Entry 8TVW (electron microscopy, 3.60 A resolution); this record covers chains B and T of the 15 polymer chains in the assembly.

[Chain B]
Name: DNA-directed RNA polymerase subunit beta
From: Saccharomyces cerevisiae
Notes: EC 2.7.7.6
UniProtKB: A0A6A5Q4H2 (A0A6A5Q4H2_YEASX); numbering as in UniProt (aligned over 1-1224)
Amino-acid sequence (1224 residues; numbered 1 to 1224; the number before each row is that of its first residue):
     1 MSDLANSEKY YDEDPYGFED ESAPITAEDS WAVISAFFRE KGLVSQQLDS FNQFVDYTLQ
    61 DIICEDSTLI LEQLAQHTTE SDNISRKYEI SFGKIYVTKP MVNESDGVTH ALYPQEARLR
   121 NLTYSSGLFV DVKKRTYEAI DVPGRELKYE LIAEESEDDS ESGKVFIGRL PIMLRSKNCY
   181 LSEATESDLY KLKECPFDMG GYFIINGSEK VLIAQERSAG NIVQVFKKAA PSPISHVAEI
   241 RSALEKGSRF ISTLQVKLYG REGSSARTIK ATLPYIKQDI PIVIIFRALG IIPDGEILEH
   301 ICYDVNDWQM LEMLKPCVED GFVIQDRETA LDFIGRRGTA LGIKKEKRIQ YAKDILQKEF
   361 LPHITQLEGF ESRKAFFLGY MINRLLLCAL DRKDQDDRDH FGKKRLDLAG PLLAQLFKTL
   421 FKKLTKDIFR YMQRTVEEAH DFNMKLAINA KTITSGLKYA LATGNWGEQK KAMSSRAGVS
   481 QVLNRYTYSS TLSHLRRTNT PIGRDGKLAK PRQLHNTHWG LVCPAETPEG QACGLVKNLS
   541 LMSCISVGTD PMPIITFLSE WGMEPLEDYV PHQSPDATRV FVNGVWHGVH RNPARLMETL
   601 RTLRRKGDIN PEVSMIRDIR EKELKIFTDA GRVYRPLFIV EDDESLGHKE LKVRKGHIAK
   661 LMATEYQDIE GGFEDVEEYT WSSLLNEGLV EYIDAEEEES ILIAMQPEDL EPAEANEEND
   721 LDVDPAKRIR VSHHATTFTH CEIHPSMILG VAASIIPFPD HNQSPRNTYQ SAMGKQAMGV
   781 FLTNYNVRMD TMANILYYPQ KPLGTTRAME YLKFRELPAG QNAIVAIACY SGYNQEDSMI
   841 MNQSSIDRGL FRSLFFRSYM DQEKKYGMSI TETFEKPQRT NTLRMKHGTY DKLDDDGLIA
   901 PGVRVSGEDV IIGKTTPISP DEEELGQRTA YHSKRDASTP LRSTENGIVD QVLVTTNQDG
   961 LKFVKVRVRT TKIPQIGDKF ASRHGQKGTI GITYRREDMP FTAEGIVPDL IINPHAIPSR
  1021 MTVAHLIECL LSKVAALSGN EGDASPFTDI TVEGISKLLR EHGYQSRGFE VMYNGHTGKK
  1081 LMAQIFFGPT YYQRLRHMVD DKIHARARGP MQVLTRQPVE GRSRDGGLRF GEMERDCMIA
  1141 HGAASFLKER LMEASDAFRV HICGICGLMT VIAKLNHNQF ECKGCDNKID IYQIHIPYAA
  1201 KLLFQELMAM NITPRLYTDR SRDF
Disordered / not traced: 1-19, 73-86, 140-161, 244-251, 340-346, 436-441, 468-475, 503-513, 673-676, 717-735, 880-944
Ion coordination: Zn2+: Cys-1163, Cys-1166, Cys-1182, Cys-1185

[Chain T]
Molecule: TS (47-nt DNA)
Sequence (47 nucleotides; each row starts with the number of its first residue):
     1 CGCTCTGCTC CTTCTCCXTC CTCTCGATGG GCTATGAGAT CAACTAG
Disordered / not traced: 30-47
Modified residues: TTD (cis-syn cyclobutane thymine dimer) at position 18

[Chain B / chain T interface]
Contacting residue pairs - 16 pairs, chain B then chain T:
  Ser-208(B) / DG26(T)  phosphate contact
  Lys-210(B) / DG26(T)  salt bridge to the phosphate
  Tyr-459(B) / DA27(T)  phosphate contact
  Ala-462(B) / DG26(T)  sugar contact
  Thr-463(B) / DG26(T)  phosphate contact
  Arg-857(B) / DC23(T)  phosphate contact
  Arg-857(B) / DT24(T)  salt bridge to the phosphate
  Gly-1121(B) / DT22(T)  phosphate contact
  Arg-1122(B) / DT22(T)  hydrogen bond to the phosphate
  Arg-1122(B) / DC23(T)  salt bridge to the phosphate
  Ser-1123(B) / DC23(T)  phosphate contact
  Leu-1128(B) / DC21(T)  phosphate contact
  Arg-1129(B) / DC20(T)  salt bridge to the phosphate
  Arg-1129(B) / DC21(T)  hydrogen bond to the phosphate
  Glu-1132(B) / DC20(T)  phosphate contact
  Met-1133(B) / DT19(T)  sugar contact
Interface residues without a listed pair, chain B (19 interface residues in all): Lys-458, Thr-791, Asp-1101, Gly-1127, Gly-1131, Glu-1134
Interface residues without a listed pair, chain T (9 interface residues in all): DC25

[In short]
Chain B and chain T form an interface of 19 and 9 residues respectively, with 2 hydrogen bonds and 4 salt
bridges. Among the polar pairs are Arg-1122(B)/DT22(T), Arg-1129(B)/DC21(T) and Lys-210(B)/DG26(T).
Cys-1163(B), Cys-1166(B), Cys-1182(B) and Cys-1185(B) coordinate Zn2+.
Here chain B is DNA-directed RNA polymerase subunit beta (Saccharomyces cerevisiae) and chain T is TS (47-nt
DNA). Entry 8TVW (Cryo-EM structure of CPD-stalled Pol II (conformation 1)) was determined by electron
microscopy (same publication as 8TUG, 8TVP, 8TVQ, 8TVS, 8TVV, 8TVX and 8TVY).
